3FZU - chains L and H; structure by X-ray diffraction, 2.50 A resolution.

# Chain L
Name: immunoglobulin IgG1 Fab, light chain
Source organism: Homo sapiens
Notes: antibody fragment or engineered binder
Amino-acid sequence (214 residues; numbered 1 to 214; the number before each row is that of its first residue):
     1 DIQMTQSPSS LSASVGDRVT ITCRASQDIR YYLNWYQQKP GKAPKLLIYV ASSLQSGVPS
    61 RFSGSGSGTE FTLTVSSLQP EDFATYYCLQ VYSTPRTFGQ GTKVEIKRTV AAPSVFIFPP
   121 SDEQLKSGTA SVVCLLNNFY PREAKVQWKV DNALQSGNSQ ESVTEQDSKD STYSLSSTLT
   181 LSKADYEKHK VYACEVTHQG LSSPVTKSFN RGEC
Not modelled in the structure: 214
Cystine bridges: Cys-23/Cys-88, Cys-134/Cys-194

# Chain H
Name: immunoglobulin IgG1 Fab, heavy chain
Source organism: Homo sapiens
Notes: antibody fragment or engineered binder
Amino-acid sequence (223 residues; each row starts with the number of its first residue):
     1 EVQLVESGGG LAKPGGSLRL SCAASGFRFT FNNYYMDWVR QAPGQGLEWV SRISSSGDPT
    61 WYADSVKGRF TISRENAKNT LFLQMNSLRA EDTAVYYCAS LTTGSDSWGQ GVLVTVSSAS
   121 TKGPSVFPLA PSSKSTSGGT AALGCLVKDY FPEPVTVSWN SGALTSGVHT FPAVLQSSGL
   181 YSLSSVVTVP SSSLGTQTYI CNVNHKPSNT KVDKKVEPKS CDK
Not modelled in the structure: 136-137, 220-223
Cystine bridges: Cys-22/Cys-98, Cys-145/Cys-201

# How chain L and chain H interact
Pairs across the interface (54):
  Tyr-36(L) / Leu-101(H)
  Tyr-36(L) / Asp-106(H)  hydrogen bond
  Tyr-36(L) / Trp-108(H)
  Gln-38(L) / Gln-41(H)  hydrogen bond
  Gln-38(L) / Tyr-97(H)  hydrogen bond
  Ala-43(L) / Tyr-97(H)  hydrophobic
  Ala-43(L) / Gly-109(H)
  Pro-44(L) / Trp-108(H)
  Leu-46(L) / Asp-106(H)
  Tyr-87(L) / Gln-41(H)
  Tyr-87(L) / Gly-46(H)
  Tyr-87(L) / Leu-47(H)  hydrophobic
  Thr-94(L) / Trp-61(H)  hydrogen bond
  Pro-95(L) / Trp-49(H)  hydrophobic
  Arg-96(L) / Asp-37(H)  salt bridge
  Arg-96(L) / Trp-49(H)
  Arg-96(L) / Arg-52(H)
  Arg-96(L) / Leu-101(H)
  Phe-98(L) / Val-39(H)  hydrophobic
  Phe-98(L) / Leu-47(H)
  Phe-98(L) / Trp-49(H)
  Phe-98(L) / Trp-108(H)  hydrophobic
  Phe-116(L) / Lys-134(H)
  Phe-116(L) / Ser-135(H)
  Ile-117(L) / Ser-133(H)
  Phe-118(L) / Leu-129(H)  hydrophobic
  Phe-118(L) / Ala-130(H)
  Phe-118(L) / Lys-134(H)
  Phe-118(L) / Ala-142(H)
  Phe-118(L) / Leu-143(H)
  Pro-120(L) / Lys-219(H)
  Ser-121(L) / Phe-127(H)
  Ser-121(L) / Pro-128(H)
  Glu-123(L) / Lys-214(H)  salt bridge
  Gln-124(L) / Phe-127(H)
  Ser-131(L) / Leu-146(H)
  Ser-131(L) / Lys-148(H)
  Val-133(L) / Leu-129(H)  hydrophobic
  Asn-137(L) / His-169(H)
  Asn-137(L) / Thr-188(H)
  Asn-138(L) / His-169(H)
  Gln-160(L) / Val-174(H)
  Gln-160(L) / Leu-175(H)
  Gln-160(L) / Gln-176(H)
  Glu-161(L) / Val-174(H)
  Ser-162(L) / Phe-171(H)
  Ser-162(L) / Pro-172(H)  hydrogen bond (side chain-backbone)
  Val-163(L) / Pro-172(H)
  Thr-164(L) / Phe-171(H)
  Ser-174(L) / His-169(H)  hydrogen bond
  Ser-174(L) / Phe-171(H)
  Leu-175(L) / Phe-171(H)  hydrophobic
  Ser-176(L) / Phe-171(H)
  Thr-180(L) / Lys-148(H)
Also at the interface, not in a pair above, chain L (36 interface residues in all): Asn-34, Lys-42, Tyr-49, Leu-89, Thr-129, Leu-135
Also at the interface, not in a pair above, chain H (41 interface residues in all): Gln-45, Glu-48, Thr-103, Gly-104, Gln-110, Pro-131, Ser-184, Val-186

# Overview
36 residues of chain L face 41 of chain H across their interface, with 6 hydrogen bonds and 2 salt bridges.
Among the polar pairs are Arg-96(L)/Asp-37(H), Glu-123(L)/Lys-214(H) and Tyr-36(L)/Asp-106(H).
Here chain L is immunoglobulin IgG1 Fab, light chain and chain H is immunoglobulin IgG1 Fab, heavy chain, both
from Homo sapiens. Entry 3FZU (IgG1 Fab characterized by H/D exchange) was determined by X-ray diffraction.
